6N7N - chains D and T of the 7 polymer chains in the assembly; structure by electron microscopy, 3.50 A resolution.

== Chain D ==
Name: DNA primase/helicase
Source organism: Enterobacteria phage T7
Notes: EC 2.7.7.-, 3.6.4.12
UniProt: P03692 (PRIM_BPT7); numbering as in UniProt (aligned over 1-566)
Sequence (566 residues; numbered 1 to 566; the number before each row is that of its first residue):
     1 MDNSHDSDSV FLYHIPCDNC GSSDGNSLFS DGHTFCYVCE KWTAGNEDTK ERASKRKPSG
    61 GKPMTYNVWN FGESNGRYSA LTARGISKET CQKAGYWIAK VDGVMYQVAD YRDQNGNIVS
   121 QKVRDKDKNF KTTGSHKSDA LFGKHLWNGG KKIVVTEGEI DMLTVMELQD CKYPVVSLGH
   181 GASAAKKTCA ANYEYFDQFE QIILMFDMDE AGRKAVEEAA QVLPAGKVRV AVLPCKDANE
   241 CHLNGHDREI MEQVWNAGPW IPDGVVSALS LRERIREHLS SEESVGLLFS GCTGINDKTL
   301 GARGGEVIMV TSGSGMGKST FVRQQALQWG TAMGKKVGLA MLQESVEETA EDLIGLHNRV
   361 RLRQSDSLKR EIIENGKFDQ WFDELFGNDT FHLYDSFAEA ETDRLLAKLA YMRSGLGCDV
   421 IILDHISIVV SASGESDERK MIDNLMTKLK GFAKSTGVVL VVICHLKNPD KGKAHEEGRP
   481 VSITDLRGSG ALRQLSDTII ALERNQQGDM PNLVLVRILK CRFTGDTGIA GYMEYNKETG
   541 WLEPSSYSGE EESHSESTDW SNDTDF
Not modelled in the structure: 1-262, 281-284, 397-401, 432-438, 550-566
Sequence notes: engineered mutation Gln-343 (Glu in P03692)
Metal / ion sites: Mg2+: Ser-319, Gln-343 (together with dTTP)
Residues lining bound ligands:
  - dTTP (TTP), molecule 1: Gly-313, Ser-314, Gly-315, Met-316, Gly-317, Lys-318, Ser-319, Thr-320, Gln-343, Arg-361, Gln-364, His-465, Arg-504, Pro-511, Asn-512, Val-514, Tyr-535, Lys-537, Leu-542
  - dTTP (TTP), molecule 2: Gln-494, Arg-522, Thr-524, Gly-525
Reported in the primary citation:
  - mutagenesis - E343Q: abolished catalytic activity (citing earlier work)
  - specificity-determining residues: His-33 (citing earlier work)

== Chain T ==
Molecule: 15-nt DNA strand
Sequence (15 nucleotides; numbered 4 to 18; the number before each row is that of its first residue):
     4 TTTTTTTTTT TTTTT

== How chain D and chain T interact ==
Pairs across the interface - 13 pairs, chain D then chain T:
  Arg-439(D) with DT8(T), hydrogen bond to the base; DT9(T), hydrogen bond to the sugar; DT10(T), sugar contact
  Lys-467(D) with DT11(T), salt bridge to the phosphate
  Asn-468(D) with DT12(T), hydrogen bond to the phosphate
  Leu-486(D) with DT11(T), phosphate contact
  Arg-487(D) with DT11(T), phosphate contact; DT12(T), salt bridge to the phosphate
  Gly-488(D) with DT10(T), sugar contact; DT11(T), hydrogen bond to the phosphate
  Ser-489(D) with DT10(T), sugar contact; DT11(T), phosphate contact
  Gly-490(D) with DT10(T), phosphate contact
Other interface residues (no listed pair), chain T (6 interface residues in all): DT13

== Summary ==
8 residues of chain D and 6 residues of chain T are in contact, with 4 hydrogen bonds and 2 salt bridges.
Among the polar pairs are Arg-439(D)/DT8(T), Arg-439(D)/DT9(T) and Asn-468(D)/DT12(T). Bound to chain D: dTTP.
The paper reports that E343Q of chain D abolishes catalytic activity; the specificity determinant His-33(D).
Chain D is DNA primase/helicase (Enterobacteria phage T7) and chain T is a 15-nt DNA strand; the structure,
Structure of bacteriophage T7 E343Q mutant gp4 helicase-primase in complex with ssDNA, dTTP, AC dinucleotide
and ..., was determined by electron microscopy (same publication as 6N7I, 6N7S, 6N7T, 6N7V, 6N7W, 6N9U and 3
further entries).
